8XFP - chains A and C of the 6 polymer chains in the assembly; structure by electron microscopy, 3.21 A resolution.

[Chain A]
Protein: Leucine-rich repeat-containing G-protein coupled receptor 4
From: Homo sapiens
Reference sequence: Q9BXB1 (LGR4_HUMAN); numbering as in UniProt (aligned over 1-951)
Sequence (951 residues; numbered 1 to 951; the number before each row is that of its first residue):
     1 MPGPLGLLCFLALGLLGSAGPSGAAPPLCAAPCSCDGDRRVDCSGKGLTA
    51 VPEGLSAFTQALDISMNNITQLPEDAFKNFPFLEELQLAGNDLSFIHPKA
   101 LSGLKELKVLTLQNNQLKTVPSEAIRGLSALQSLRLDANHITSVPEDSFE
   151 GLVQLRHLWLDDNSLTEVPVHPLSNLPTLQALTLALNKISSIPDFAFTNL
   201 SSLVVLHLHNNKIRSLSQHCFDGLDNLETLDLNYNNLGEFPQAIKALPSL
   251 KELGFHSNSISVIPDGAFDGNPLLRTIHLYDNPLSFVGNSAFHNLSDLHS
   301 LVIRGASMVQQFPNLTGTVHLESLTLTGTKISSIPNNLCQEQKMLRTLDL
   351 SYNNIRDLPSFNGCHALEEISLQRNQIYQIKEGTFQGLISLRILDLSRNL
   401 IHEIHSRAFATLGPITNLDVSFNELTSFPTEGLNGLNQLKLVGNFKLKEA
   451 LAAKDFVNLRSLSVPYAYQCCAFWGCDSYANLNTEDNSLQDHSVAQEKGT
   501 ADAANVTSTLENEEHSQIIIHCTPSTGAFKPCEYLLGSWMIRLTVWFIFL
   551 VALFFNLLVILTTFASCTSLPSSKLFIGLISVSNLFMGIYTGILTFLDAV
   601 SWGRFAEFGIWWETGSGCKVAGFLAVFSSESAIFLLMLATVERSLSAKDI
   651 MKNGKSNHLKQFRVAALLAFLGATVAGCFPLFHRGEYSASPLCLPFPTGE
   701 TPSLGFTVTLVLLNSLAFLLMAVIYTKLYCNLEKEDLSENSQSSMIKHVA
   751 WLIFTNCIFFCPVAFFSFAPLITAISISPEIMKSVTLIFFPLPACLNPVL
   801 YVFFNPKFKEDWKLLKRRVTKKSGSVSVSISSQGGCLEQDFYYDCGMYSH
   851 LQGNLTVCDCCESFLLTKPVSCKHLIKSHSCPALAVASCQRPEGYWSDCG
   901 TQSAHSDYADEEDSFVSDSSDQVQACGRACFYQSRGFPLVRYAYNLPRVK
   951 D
Not modelled in the structure: 1-32, 477-515, 650-656, 734-741, 821-951
Swiss-Prot annotation at these positions:
  - modified residue: Ser920 (Phosphoserine)
  - glycosylation (N-linked (GlcNAc...) asparagine): Asn68, Asn199, Asn294, Asn314, Asn505
  - natural variant: Ile96 (I96V: In DPSL; uncertain significance), Gly363 (G363C: In DPSL; uncertain significance), Asp844 (D844G: In DPSL; uncertain significance)
Disulfide bonds: Cys33-Cys43, Cys339-Cys364, Cys618-Cys693
From the paper describing this entry:
  - mutagenesis - W751A, F804A: decreased signaling in response to RSPO1
  - mutagenesis - Q742K: decreased signaling

[Chain C]
Protein: E3 ubiquitin-protein ligase ZNRF3
From: Homo sapiens
Notes: EC 2.3.2.27
Reference sequence: Q9ULT6 (ZNRF3_HUMAN); numbering as in UniProt (aligned over 1-936)
Sequence (936 residues; each row starts with the number of its first residue):
     1 MRPRSGGRPGATGRRRRRLRRRPRGLRCSRLPPPPPLPLLLGLLLAAAGP
    51 GAARAKETAFVEVVLFESSPSGDYTTYTTGLTGRFSRAGATLSAEGEIVQ
   101 MHPLGLCNNNDEEDLYEYGWVGVVKLEQPELDPKPCLTVLGKAKRAVQRG
   151 ATAVIFDVSENPEAIDQLNQGSEDPLKRPVVYVKGADAIKLMNIVNKQKV
   201 ARARIQHRPPRQPTEYFDMGIFLAFFVVVSLVCLILLVKIKLKQRRSQNS
   251 MNRLAVQALEKMETRKFNSKSKGRREGSCGALDTLSSSSTSDCAICLEKY
   301 IDGEELRVIPCTHRFHRKCVDPWLLQHHTCPHCRHNIIEQKGNPSAVCVE
   351 TSNLSRGRQQRVTLPVHYPGRVHRTNAIPAYPTRTSMDSHGNPVTLLTMD
   401 RHGEQSLYSPQTPAYIRSYPPLHLDHSLAAHRCGLEHRAYSPAHPFRRPK
   451 LSGRSFSKAACFSQYETMYQHYYFQGLSYPEQEGQSPPSLAPRGPARAFP
   501 PSGSGSLLFPTVVHVAPPSHLESGSTSSFSCYHGHRSVCSGYLADCPGSD
   551 SSSSSSSGQCHCSSSDSVVDCTEVSNQGVYGSCSTFRSSLSSDYDPFIYR
   601 SRSPCRASEAGGSGSSGRGPALCFEGSPPPEELPAVHSHGAGRGEPWPGP
   651 ASPSGDQVSTCSLEMNYSSNSSLEHRGPNSSTSEVGLEASPGAAPDLRRT
   701 WKGGHELPSCACCCEPQPSPAGPSAGAAGSSTLFLGPHLYEGSGPAGGEP
   751 QSGSSQGLYGLHPDHLPRTDGVKYEGLPCCFYEEKQVARGGGGGSGCYTE
   801 DYSVSVQYTLTEEPPPGCYPGARDLSQRIPIIPEDVDCDLGLPSDCQGTH
   851 SLGSWGGTRGPDTPRPHRGLGATREEERALCCQARALLRPGCPPEEAGAV
   901 RANFPSALQDTQESSTTATEAAGPRSHSADSSSPGA
Not modelled in the structure: 1-55, 208-211, 241-936
Swiss-Prot annotation at these positions:
  - zinc finger: Cys293 to Arg334 (RING-type)
  - mutagenesis: Pro103 (P103A: Abolishes interaction with RSPO1 and prevents subsequent membrane clearance)
Disulfide bonds: Cys107-Cys136

[Interface between chain A and chain C]
Residue-residue contacts - 22 pairs, chain A then chain C:
  Arg392(A) with Thr75(C), hydrogen bond
  Thr416(A) with Thr76(C)
  Gly435(A) with Tyr77(C)
  Asn437(A) with Tyr77(C); Thr78(C)
  Asn458(A) with Gly80(C)
  Arg460(A) with Thr78(C), hydrogen bond
  Ser516(A) with Phe60(C)
  Gln517(A) with Phe60(C); Thr82(C), hydrogen bond (backbone-side chain)
  Ile519(A) with Phe60(C), hydrophobic; Gln206(C)
  Ser538(A) with Asp218(C)
  Met540(A) with Asp218(C); Met219(C), hydrophobic; Phe222(C), hydrophobic
  Ile541(A) with Ile221(C), hydrophobic
  Phe547(A) with Phe225(C), hydrophobic
  Ile548(A) with Phe225(C), hydrophobic
  Ser784(A) with Ile221(C)
  Ile788(A) with Ile221(C), hydrophobic
  Phe803(A) with Ile235(C), hydrophobic
Also at the interface, not in a pair above, chain A (22 interface residues in all): Arg346, Glu368, Ile518, Thr544, Ile781
Also at the interface, not in a pair above, chain C (18 interface residues in all): Glu67, Ser69, Leu81, Phe217

[In short]
22 residues of chain A and 18 residues of chain C are in contact, with 3 hydrogen bonds. Polar contacts
include Arg392(A)-Thr75(C), Arg460(A)-Thr78(C) and Gln517(A)-Thr82(C). From UniProt: one mutagenesis site on
chain C. The paper reports that W751A and F804A of chain A reduce signaling in response to RSPO1; Q742K of
chain A reduces signaling.
Here chain A is Leucine-rich repeat-containing G-protein coupled receptor 4 and chain C is E3
ubiquitin-protein ligase ZNRF3, both from Homo sapiens. Entry 8XFP (the pentamerA complex of
LGR4-RSPO2-ZNRF3(delta RING)) was determined by electron microscopy together with 8XFS, 8XFT and 8Y69 from the
same study.
